Entry 8KB5 (electron microscopy, 2.26 A resolution); this record covers chains A and J of the 10 polymer chains in the assembly.

== Chain A ==
Name: Histone H3.8
From: Homo sapiens
Chain sequence (145 residues; numbered -3 to 141; the number before each row is that of its first residue; numbers below 1 keep their minus sign (Gly-3 is residue -3)):
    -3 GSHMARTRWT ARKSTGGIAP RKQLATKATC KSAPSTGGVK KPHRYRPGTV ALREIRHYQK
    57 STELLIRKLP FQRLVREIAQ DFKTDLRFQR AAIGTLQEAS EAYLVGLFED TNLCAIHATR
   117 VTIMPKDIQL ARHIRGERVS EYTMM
Unresolved in the structure: -3 to 38, 136-141
Reported in the primary citation:
  - binding site for the 145-nt DNA strand: Arg86, Thr115

== Chain J ==
Molecule: 145-nt DNA strand
From: synthetic construct
Sequence (145 nucleotides; each row starts with the number of its first residue; numbers below 1 keep their minus sign (DA-72 is residue -72)):
   -72 ATCACAATCC CGGTGCCGAG GCCGCTCAAT TGGTCGTAGA CAGCTCTAGC ACCGCTTAAA
   -12 CGCACGTACG GATTCCGTAC GTGCGTTTAA GCGGTGCTAG AGCTGTCTAC GACCAATTGA
    48 GCGGCCTCGG CACCGGGATT GTGAT

== Chain A / chain J interface ==
Residue-residue contacts - 26 pairs, chain A then chain J:
  Arg40(A) - DG8(J)  base contact
  Arg40(A) - DT9(J)  hydrogen bond to the base
  Arg40(A) - DG10(J)  hydrogen bond to the sugar
  Tyr41(A) - DA-67(J)  phosphate contact
  Tyr41(A) - DA-66(J)  sugar contact
  Tyr41(A) - DT9(J)  sugar contact
  Tyr41(A) - DG10(J)  hydrogen bond to the phosphate
  Arg42(A) - DT9(J)  phosphate contact
  Pro43(A) - DG8(J)  phosphate contact
  Pro43(A) - DT9(J)  sugar contact
  Gly44(A) - DG8(J)  phosphate contact
  Gly44(A) - DT9(J)  hydrogen bond to the phosphate
  Thr45(A) - DT9(J)  phosphate contact
  Val46(A) - DT9(J)  hydrogen bond to the phosphate
  Val46(A) - DG10(J)  phosphate contact
  Ala47(A) - DT9(J)  hydrogen bond to the phosphate
  Arg49(A) - DA-66(J)  phosphate contact
  Arg49(A) - DT-65(J)  phosphate contact
  Lys56(A) - DC-64(J)  salt bridge to the phosphate
  Arg63(A) - DA17(J)  hydrogen bond to the sugar
  Arg63(A) - DG18(J)  salt bridge to the phosphate
  Lys64(A) - DG18(J)  hydrogen bond to the phosphate
  Leu65(A) - DA17(J)  sugar contact
  Leu65(A) - DG18(J)  hydrogen bond to the phosphate
  Pro66(A) - DA17(J)  phosphate contact
  Arg69(A) - DA17(J)  salt bridge to the phosphate
Interface residues without a listed pair, chain A (16 interface residues in all): Arg83
Interface residues without a listed pair, chain J (11 interface residues in all): DA26, DG27

== In short ==
Chain A and chain J form an interface of 16 and 11 residues respectively, with 9 hydrogen bonds and 3 salt
bridges. Polar contacts include Arg40(A)-DT9(J), Arg40(A)-DG10(J) and Arg63(A)-DA17(J). From the paper: a
binding site for the 145-nt DNA strand at Arg86(A) and Thr115(A).
Chain A is Histone H3.8 (Homo sapiens) and chain J is a 145-nt DNA strand (synthetic construct); the
structure, Cryo-EM structure of the human nucleosome containing H3.8, was determined by electron microscopy.
